Entry 7KJR (electron microscopy, 2.08 A resolution); this record covers chains A and C of the 4 polymer chains in the assembly.

== Chain A ==
Protein: ORF3a protein
Organism: Severe acute respiratory syndrome coronavirus 2
UniProtKB: P0DTC3 (AP3A_SARS2); residues 1-275 here = UniProt positions 1-275
Amino-acid sequence (284 residues; row label = number of the first residue in the row):
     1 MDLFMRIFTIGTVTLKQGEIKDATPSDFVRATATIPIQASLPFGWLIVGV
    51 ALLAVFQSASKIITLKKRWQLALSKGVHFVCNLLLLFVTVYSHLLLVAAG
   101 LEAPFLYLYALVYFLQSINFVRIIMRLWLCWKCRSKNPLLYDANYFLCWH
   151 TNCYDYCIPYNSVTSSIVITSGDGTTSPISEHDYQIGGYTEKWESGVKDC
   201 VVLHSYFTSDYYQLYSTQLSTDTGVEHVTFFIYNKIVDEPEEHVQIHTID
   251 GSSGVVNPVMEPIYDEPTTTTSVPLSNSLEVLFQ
Unresolved in the structure: 1-39, 175-180, 239-284
Construct notes: expression tag (276-284)
Swiss-Prot annotation at these positions:
  - site: Cys-133 (Involved in polymerization)
  - glycosylation (O-linked (GalNAc...) threonine): Thr-32, Thr-34
  - natural variant: Ser-26 (S26L: In strain: Delta/B.1.617.2 and Kappa/B.1.617.1), Pro-42 (P42L: In strain: Iota/B.1.526), Gln-57 (Q57H: In strain: Beta/B.1.351, Epsilon/B.1.429 and 2 more), Ser-171 (S171L: In strain: Beta/B.1.351), Thr-223 (T223I: In strain: Omicron/BA.2, Omicron/BA.2.12.1 and 6 more), Ser-253 (S253P: In strain: Gamma/P.1), Asn-257 (deletion: In strain: Mu/B.1.621)
  - mutagenesis: Met-1 to Leu-41 (Partial loss of Ca(2+) and NMDG(+) permeability. Increased localization at host plasma membrane), Gln-57 to Ser-58 (Partial loss of Ca(2+) and NMDG(+) permeability), Gln-57 (Q57H: No effect on ion permeability), Gln-116 (Q116L: Partial loss of Ca(2+) and NMDG(+) permeability)
Reported in the primary citation:
  - self-association interface (contacts with another copy of this molecule): Val-168, Val-225, Phe-230, Ile-232
  - contacts within the chain: Cys-133/Cys-148, Cys-133/Cys-157
  - binding site for the ligand PEE: Ile-63, Leu-65, Arg-122, Arg-126, Asp-142, Asn-144, Tyr-206

== Chain C ==
Protein: Apolipoprotein A-I
Organism: Homo sapiens
UniProtKB: P02647 (APOA1_HUMAN); residues 23-211 here correspond to UniProt positions 79-267 (UniProt number = residue number + 56)
Amino-acid sequence (210 residues; numbered 2 to 211; the number before each row is that of its first residue):
     2 HHHHHHHDYDIPTTENLYFQGSTFSKLREQLGPVTQEFWDNLEKETEGLR
    52 QEMSKDLEEVKAKVQPYLDDFQKKWQEEMELYRQKVEPLRAELQEGARQK
   102 LHELQEKLSPLGEEMRDRARAHVDALRTHLAPYSDELRQRLAARLEALKE
   152 NGGARLAEYHAKATEHLSTLSEKAKPALEDLRQGLLPVLESFKVSFLSAL
   202 EEYTKKLNTQ
Unresolved in the structure: 2-24, 56-211
Construct notes: expression tag (2-22)
Swiss-Prot annotation at these positions:
  - modified residue (Methionine sulfoxide): Met-54, Met-80
  - glycosylation: Lys-207 (N-linked (Glc) (glycation) lysine)

== Interface between chain A and chain C ==
Pairs across the interface - 10 pairs, chain A then chain C:
  Ile-62(A) / Trp-40(C)
  Ile-63(A) / Trp-40(C)  hydrophobic
  Thr-64(A) / Trp-40(C)
  Lys-67(A) / Asp-41(C)  salt bridge
  Lys-67(A) / Glu-44(C)  salt bridge
  Trp-69(A) / Trp-40(C)  hydrophobic
  Trp-69(A) / Leu-43(C)  hydrophobic
  Trp-69(A) / Glu-44(C)  hydrogen bond
  Trp-69(A) / Arg-51(C)
  Gln-70(A) / Trp-40(C)
Interface residues without a listed pair, chain C (6 interface residues in all): Thr-47
The authors on this interface:
  - interface residues, chain C: Trp-40(C)

== Summary ==
Chain A and chain C each contribute 6 residues to their interface; the contacts include 1 hydrogen bond and 2
salt bridges. Polar contacts include Lys-67(A)/Asp-41(C), Lys-67(A)/Glu-44(C) and Trp-69(A)/Glu-44(C). From
the paper: a binding site for the ligand PEE at Ile-63(A), Leu-65(A) and Arg-122(A) among others; the
interface residue Trp-40(C).
Here chain A is ORF3a protein (Severe acute respiratory syndrome coronavirus 2) and chain C is Apolipoprotein
A-I (Homo sapiens). Entry 7KJR (Cryo-EM structure of SARS-CoV-2 ORF3a) was determined by electron microscopy
together with 6XDC from the same study.
